Entry 7FFL (electron microscopy, 3.10 A resolution); this record covers chains D and Q of the 15 polymer chains in the assembly.

== Chain D ==
Molecule: Low-density lipoprotein receptor class A domain-containing protein 3
Source organism: Homo sapiens
UniProtKB: Q86YD5 (LRAD3_HUMAN); residues 1-70 here = UniProt positions 1-70
Sequence (70 residues; each row starts with the number of its first residue):
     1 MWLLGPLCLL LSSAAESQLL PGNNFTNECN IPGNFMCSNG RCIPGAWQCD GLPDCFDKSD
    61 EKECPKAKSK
Not modelled in the structure: 1-26, 65-70
Disulfide bonds: Cys29-Cys42, Cys37-Cys55, Cys49-Cys64
Metal / ion sites: Ca2+: Trp47, Asp50, Leu52, Asp54, Asp60
Curated features (UniProtKB/Swiss-Prot):
  - region: Asn30 to Asp57 (Microbial infection: Interaction with Venezuelan equine encephalitis virus/VEEV spike proteins E1 and E2)
  - glycosylation: Asn24 (N-linked (GlcNAc...) asparagine)
  - mutagenesis: Gly33 (G33D: Loss of infection by Venezuelan equine encephalitis virus), Met36 (M36T: Loss of infection by Venezuelan equine encephalitis virus), Pro44 (P44R: Loss of infection by Venezuelan equine encephalitis virus), Trp47 (W47G/I: Complete loss of interaction with Venezuelan equine encephalitis virus/VEEV spike proteins E1), Asp50 (D50G: Loss of infection by Venezuelan equine encephalitis virus), Asp57 (D57G: Complete loss of interaction with Venezuelan equine encephalitis virus/VEEV spike proteins E1; D57V: Loss of infection by Venezuelan equine encephalitis virus)

== Chain Q ==
Molecule: Spike glycoprotein E2
Source organism: Venezuelan equine encephalitis virus (strain TC-83)
UniProtKB: P05674 (POLS_EEVV8); residues 1-423 here correspond to UniProt positions 335-757 (UniProt number = residue number + 334)
Sequence (423 residues; row label = number of the first residue in the row):
     1 STEELFNEYK LTRPYMARCI RCAVGSCHSP IAIEAVKSDG HDGYVRLQTS SQYGLDSSGN
    61 LKGRTMRYDM HGTIKEIPLH QVSLYTSRPC HIVDGHGYFL LARCPAGDSI TMEFKKDSVR
   121 HSCSVPYEVK FNPVGRELYT HPPEHGVEQA CQVYAHDAQN RGAYVEMHLP GSEVDSSLVS
   181 LSGSSVTVTP PDGTSALVEC ECGGTKISET INKTKQFSQC TKKEQCRAYR LQNDKWVYNS
   241 DKLPKAAGAT LKGKLHVPFL LADGKCTVPL APEPMITFGF RSVSLKLHPK NPTYLITRQL
   301 ADEPHYTHEL ISEPAVRNFT VTEKGWEFVW GNHPPKRFWA QETAPGNPHG LPHEVITHYY
   361 HRYPMSTILG LSICAAIATV SVAASTWLFC RSRVACLTPY RLTPNARIPF CLAVLCCART
   421 ARA
Not modelled in the structure: 420-423
Disulfide bonds: Cys19-Cys123, Cys22-Cys27, Cys90-Cys104, Cys200-Cys226, Cys202-Cys220
Curated features (UniProtKB/Swiss-Prot):
  - site: Tyr44 (Interaction with host receptor LDLRAD3), Val93 (Interaction with host receptor LDLRAD3), Val153 (Interaction with host receptor LDLRAD3), Ala155 (Interaction with host receptor LDLRAD3), His156 (Interaction with host receptor LDLRAD3), Ala262 (Interaction with host receptor LDLRAD3), Ala423 (Cleavage)
  - lipidation (S-palmitoyl cysteine): Cys396, Cys416, Cys417
  - glycosylation (N-linked (GlcNAc...) asparagine): Asn212, Asn318

== Chain D / chain Q interface ==
Pairs across the interface (18; chain D residue first):
  Asn30(D) - Gly264(Q)
  Asn30(D) - Lys265(Q)  hydrogen bond (backbone-backbone)
  Ile31(D) - Val153(Q)  hydrophobic
  Ile31(D) - His156(Q)
  Ile31(D) - Lys265(Q)
  Pro32(D) - Ala262(Q)  hydrophobic
  Pro32(D) - Asp263(Q)
  Pro32(D) - Gly264(Q)
  Gly33(D) - His156(Q)
  Gly33(D) - Asp157(Q)  hydrogen bond (backbone-backbone)
  Asn34(D) - His156(Q)  hydrogen bond
  Pro44(D) - Val93(Q)  hydrophobic
  Ala46(D) - Asp94(Q)
  Trp47(D) - Arg64(Q)
  Trp47(D) - Val93(Q)
  Asp50(D) - Arg64(Q)  salt bridge
  Leu52(D) - Arg64(Q)
  Asp54(D) - Arg64(Q)  salt bridge
Interface residues without a listed pair, chain Q (13 interface residues in all): Glu148, Tyr154, Ala155

== In short ==
11 residues of chain D face 13 of chain Q across their interface, with 3 hydrogen bonds and 2 salt bridges.
Polar contacts include Asp50(D)-Arg64(Q), Asp54(D)-Arg64(Q) and Asn34(D)-His156(Q). Curated annotation
(UniProt) lists 6 mutagenesis sites on chain D.
Chain D is Low-density lipoprotein receptor class A domain-containing protein 3 (Homo sapiens) and chain Q is
Spike glycoprotein E2 (Venezuelan equine encephalitis virus (strain TC-83)); the structure, Cryo-EM structure
of VEEV VLP-LDLRAD3-D1 complex at the 2-fold axes, was determined by electron microscopy (same publication as
7FFE, 7FFF, 7FFN, 7FFO and 7FFQ).
